8AXL - chains H and J of the 15 polymer chains in the assembly; structure by electron microscopy, 3.42 A resolution.

[Chain H (and J)]
Molecule: Outer membrane protein MxiD
Source organism: Shigella flexneri
Notes: chain J of this document is another copy of the same molecule, construct and numbering; everything in this record applies to it too
UniProt: Q04641 (MXID_SHIFL); residue numbers follow UniProt; this construct covers 1-566
Chain sequence (566 residues; each row starts with the number of its first residue):
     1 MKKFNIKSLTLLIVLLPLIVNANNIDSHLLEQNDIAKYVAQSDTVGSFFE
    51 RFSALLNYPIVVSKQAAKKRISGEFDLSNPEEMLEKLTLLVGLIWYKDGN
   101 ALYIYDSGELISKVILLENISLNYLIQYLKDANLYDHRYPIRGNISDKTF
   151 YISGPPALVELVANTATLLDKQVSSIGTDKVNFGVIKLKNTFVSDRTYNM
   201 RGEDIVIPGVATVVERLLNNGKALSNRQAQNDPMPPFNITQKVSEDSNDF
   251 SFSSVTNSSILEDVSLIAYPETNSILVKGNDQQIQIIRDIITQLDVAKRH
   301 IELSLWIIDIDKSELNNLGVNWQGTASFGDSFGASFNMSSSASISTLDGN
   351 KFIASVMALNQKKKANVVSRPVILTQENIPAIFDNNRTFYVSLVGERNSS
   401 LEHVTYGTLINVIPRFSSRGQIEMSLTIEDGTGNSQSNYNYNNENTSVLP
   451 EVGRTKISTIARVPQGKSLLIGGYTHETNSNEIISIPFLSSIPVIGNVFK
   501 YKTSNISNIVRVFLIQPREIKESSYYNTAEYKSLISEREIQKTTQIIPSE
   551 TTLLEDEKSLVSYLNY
Unresolved in the structure: 1-179, 231-260, 342-349, 396-400, 437-442, 549-566

[How chain H and chain J interact]
Residue-residue contacts (4):
  Trp-306(H) with Thr-544(J)
  Ser-339(H) with Gly-395(J)
  Gly-473(H) with Leu-534(J)
  Thr-475(H) with Leu-534(J)
Also at the interface, not in a pair above, chain H (12 interface residues in all): Ile-308, Ile-310, Met-338, Val-368, Leu-470, Tyr-474, Leu-514, Gln-516
Also at the interface, not in a pair above, chain J (8 interface residues in all): Val-394, Ile-535, Glu-539, Ile-540, Thr-543

[Summary]
12 residues of chain H face 8 of chain J across their interface.
Chain H and chain J are both Outer membrane protein MxiD (Shigella flexneri); the structure, Outer membrane
secretin pore of the type 3 secretion system of Shigella flexneri, was determined by electron microscopy (same
publication as 8AXK and 8AXN).
